Entry 7K7B (X-ray diffraction, 2.05 A resolution); this record covers chains A and B.

Chain A (and B):
Molecule: Diphtheria toxin
Organism: Corynebacterium diphtheriae
Notes: fragment: Full Length; chain B of this document is another copy of the same molecule, construct and numbering; everything in this record applies to it too
Reference sequence: Q5PY51 (Q5PY51_CORDP); residues 0-535 here correspond to UniProt positions 1-536 (UniProt number = residue number + 1)
Sequence (538 residues; numbered 0 to 537; the number before each row is that of its first residue; numbering starts at 0):
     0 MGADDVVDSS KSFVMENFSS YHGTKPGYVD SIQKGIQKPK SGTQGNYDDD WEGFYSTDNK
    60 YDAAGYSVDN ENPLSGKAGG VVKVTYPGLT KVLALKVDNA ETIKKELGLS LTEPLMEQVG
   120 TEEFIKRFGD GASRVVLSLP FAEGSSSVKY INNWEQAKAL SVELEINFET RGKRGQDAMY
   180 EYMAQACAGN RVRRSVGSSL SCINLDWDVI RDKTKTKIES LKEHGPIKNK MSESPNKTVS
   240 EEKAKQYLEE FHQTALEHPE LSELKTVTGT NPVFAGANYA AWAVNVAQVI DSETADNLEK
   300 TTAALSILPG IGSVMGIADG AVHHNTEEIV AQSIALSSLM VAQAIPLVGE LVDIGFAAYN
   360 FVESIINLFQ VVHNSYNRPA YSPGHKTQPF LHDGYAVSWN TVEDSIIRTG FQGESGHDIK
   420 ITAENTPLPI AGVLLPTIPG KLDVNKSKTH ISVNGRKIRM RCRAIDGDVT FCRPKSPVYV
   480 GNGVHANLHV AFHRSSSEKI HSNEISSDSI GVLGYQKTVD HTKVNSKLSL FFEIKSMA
Disordered / not traced: 0-4, 39-47, 188-199, 348-350, 517-521 (chain B: 0-3, 38-46, 188-199, 223-224, 228, 348-353, 517-520)
Disulfide bonds: Cys186-Cys201, Cys461-Cys471
Construct notes: engineered mutation Glu51 (Lys52 in Q5PY51), Lys148 (Glu149 in Q5PY51); cloning artifact (536-537)
Reported in the primary citation:
  - conformationally variable residues (order/disorder transition): His223 to Pro234
  - contacts within the chain: Trp206-Gln369

How chain A and chain B interact:
Residue-residue contacts - 122 pairs, chain A then chain B:
  Trp50(A) - Lys447(B)
  Tyr65(A) - Lys456(B)
  Pro72(A) - Lys474(B)
  Leu73(A) - Lys474(B)
  Leu73(A) - Ser475(B)
  Leu73(A) - Pro476(B)
  Asp97(A) - Lys447(B)  salt bridge
  Asn98(A) - Glu413(B)  hydrogen bond (side chain-backbone)
  Phe140(A) - Lys456(B)  hydrogen bond (backbone-side chain)
  Ala141(A) - Ser451(B)
  Glu142(A) - Ser451(B)  hydrogen bond (backbone-side chain)
  Glu142(A) - Gly454(B)
  Glu142(A) - Asn486(B)
  Gly143(A) - Asn453(B)
  Gly143(A) - Gly454(B)
  Ser144(A) - Gly454(B)
  Lys148(A) - Lys456(B)
  Tyr179(A) - Arg455(B)  hydrogen bond
  Val272(A) - Thr425(B)
  Val288(A) - Gln515(B)
  Ser305(A) - Pro428(B)
  Ser305(A) - Tyr478(B)  hydrogen bond (backbone-side chain)
  Ile306(A) - Pro428(B)
  Ile306(A) - Ala430(B)  hydrophobic
  Ile306(A) - Tyr514(B)
  Ile306(A) - Gln515(B)  hydrogen bond (backbone-backbone)
  Leu307(A) - Pro428(B)
  Leu307(A) - Gln515(B)
  Pro308(A) - Tyr514(B)  hydrophobic
  Pro308(A) - Gln515(B)
  Ile310(A) - Tyr478(B)  hydrophobic
  Gly311(A) - Pro426(B)
  Ile316(A) - Thr425(B)
  Ile316(A) - Pro426(B)  hydrophobic
  Ala317(A) - Asn424(B)
  Ala317(A) - Thr425(B)
  Asp318(A) - Asn424(B)  hydrogen bond (backbone-side chain)
  Asp318(A) - Asn481(B)
  Gly319(A) - Asn481(B)
  Leu367(A) - Pro476(B)  hydrophobic
  Leu367(A) - Tyr478(B)
  Val370(A) - Pro476(B)
  Val371(A) - Tyr478(B)  hydrophobic
  Asn373(A) - Arg455(B)
  Ser374(A) - Val452(B)
  Ser374(A) - Asn453(B)  hydrogen bond (backbone-side chain)
  Ser374(A) - Val483(B)
  Tyr375(A) - Asn481(B)  hydrogen bond (side chain-backbone)
  Tyr375(A) - Val483(B)  hydrophobic
  Arg377(A) - Asn453(B)  hydrogen bond (side chain-backbone)
  Arg377(A) - Gly454(B)  hydrogen bond (side chain-backbone)
  Arg377(A) - Arg455(B)
  Pro378(A) - Asn453(B)
  Ala379(A) - Asn453(B)
  Tyr380(A) - His484(B)
  Pro382(A) - Asn481(B)
  Pro382(A) - Gly482(B)
  Thr386(A) - Lys419(B)  hydrogen bond (backbone-side chain)
  Gln387(A) - His484(B)
  Leu390(A) - Ala395(B)  hydrophobic
  Leu390(A) - Thr421(B)
  Leu390(A) - Ala422(B)
  Leu390(A) - Glu423(B)
  Ala395(A) - Leu390(B)  hydrophobic
  Glu413(A) - Asn98(B)
  Lys419(A) - Thr386(B)
  Ala422(A) - Leu390(B)
  Glu423(A) - Leu390(B)
  Asn424(A) - Ala317(B)
  Asn424(A) - Asp318(B)  hydrogen bond (side chain-backbone)
  Thr425(A) - Val272(B)
  Thr425(A) - Ile316(B)
  Pro426(A) - Gly311(B)
  Pro426(A) - Ile316(B)
  Pro428(A) - Ser305(B)
  Pro428(A) - Ile306(B)
  Pro428(A) - Leu307(B)
  Ala430(A) - Ile306(B)  hydrophobic
  Ser446(A) - Asp47(B)  hydrogen bond (side chain-backbone)
  His449(A) - Glu142(B)  salt bridge
  Ser451(A) - Ala141(B)
  Ser451(A) - Glu142(B)  hydrogen bond (side chain-backbone)
  Val452(A) - Ser374(B)
  Asn453(A) - Ser374(B)  hydrogen bond (side chain-backbone)
  Asn453(A) - Arg377(B)  hydrogen bond (backbone-side chain)
  Asn453(A) - Pro378(B)
  Asn453(A) - Ala379(B)
  Gly454(A) - Phe140(B)
  Gly454(A) - Ala141(B)
  Gly454(A) - Glu142(B)
  Gly454(A) - Gly143(B)
  Gly454(A) - Ser144(B)
  Gly454(A) - Arg377(B)  hydrogen bond (backbone-side chain)
  Arg455(A) - Tyr179(B)  hydrogen bond
  Arg455(A) - Asn373(B)
  Arg455(A) - Arg377(B)
  Lys456(A) - Tyr65(B)
  Lys456(A) - Phe140(B)
  Lys474(A) - Pro72(B)
  Lys474(A) - Leu73(B)
  Ser475(A) - Leu73(B)
  Pro476(A) - Leu73(B)
  Pro476(A) - Leu367(B)  hydrophobic
  Pro476(A) - Val370(B)
  Tyr478(A) - Ser305(B)
  Tyr478(A) - Ile310(B)
  Tyr478(A) - Leu367(B)
  Tyr478(A) - Val371(B)  hydrophobic
  Asn481(A) - Asp318(B)
  Asn481(A) - Gly319(B)
  Asn481(A) - Tyr375(B)  hydrogen bond (backbone-side chain)
  Asn481(A) - Pro382(B)
  Val483(A) - Ser374(B)
  Val483(A) - Tyr375(B)  hydrophobic
  His484(A) - Ala379(B)
  His484(A) - Tyr380(B)
  His484(A) - Gln387(B)  hydrogen bond
  Asn486(A) - Glu142(B)
  Tyr514(A) - Ile306(B)
  Tyr514(A) - Pro308(B)  hydrophobic
  Gln515(A) - Ile306(B)  hydrogen bond (backbone-backbone)
  Gln515(A) - Pro308(B)
Also at the interface, not in a pair above, chain A (78 interface residues in all): Asp61, Met178, Asn284, Leu304, Asp417, Thr421, Arg472, Gly480, Gly482, His488, Lys522
Also at the interface, not in a pair above, chain B (72 interface residues in all): Asp61, Met178, Asn284, Val288, Leu304, Pro388, Gly480
The authors on this interface:
  - specific contacts: Glu218(B)-Ser535(A) (hydrogen bond)

In short:
The interface between chain A and chain B involves 78 residues on one side and 72 on the other; the contacts
include 22 hydrogen bonds and 2 salt bridges. Polar pairs include Asp97(A)-Lys447(B), His449(A)-Glu142(B) and
Asn98(A)-Glu413(B). The authors report a hydrogen bond between Glu218(B) and Ser535(A). The paper reports
conformational variability at His223(A); contacts within the chain involving Trp206(A) and Gln369(A).
Both chains are Diphtheria toxin (Corynebacterium diphtheriae). Entry 7K7B (Crystal structure of diphtheria
toxin from crystals obtained at pH 5.0) was determined by X-ray diffraction together with 7K7C, 7K7D and 7K7E
from the same study.
